Entry 4XMF (X-ray diffraction, 1.60 A resolution); this record covers chain A.

== Chain A ==
Molecule: Nitrophorin-7
Source organism: Rhodnius prolixus
Notes: EC 1.7.6.1
Reference sequence: Q6PQK2 (NP7_RHOPR); residues 2-185 here correspond to UniProt positions 22-205 (UniProt number = residue number + 20)
Amino-acid sequence (184 residues; each row starts with the number of its first residue):
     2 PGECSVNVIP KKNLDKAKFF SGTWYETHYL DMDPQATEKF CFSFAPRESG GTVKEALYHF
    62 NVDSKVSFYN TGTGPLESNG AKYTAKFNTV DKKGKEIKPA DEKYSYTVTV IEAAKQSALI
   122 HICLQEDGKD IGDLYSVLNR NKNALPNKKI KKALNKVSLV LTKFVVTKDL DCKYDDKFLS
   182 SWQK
Curated features (UniProtKB/Swiss-Prot):
  - binding site (histamine): Asp-32, Asp-134
  - binding site (heme): His-60, Asn-71
Disulfide bonds: Cys-5/Cys-124, Cys-42/Cys-173
Ion coordination: heme Fe: His-60 (together with histamine)
Residues lining bound ligands:
  - heme (HEM): Glu-27, Tyr-30, Glu-39, Phe-41, Phe-43, Glu-56, Leu-58, His-60, Phe-69, Asn-71, Phe-88, Tyr-107, Val-109, Ile-121, Ile-123, Leu-135, Ser-137
  - histamine (HSM): Asp-32, His-60, Leu-125, Gly-133, Asp-134, Leu-135
Reported in the primary citation:
  - binding site for histamine: Asp-32
  - contacts within the chain: Asp-32/Asp-134 (water-mediated contact)

== Overview ==
Ligands of chain A: heme and histamine. From UniProt: histamine-binding residues Asp-32 and Asp-134 and
heme-binding residues His-60 and Asn-71. The paper reports a binding site for histamine at Asp-32; contacts
within the chain involving Asp-32 and Asp-134.
Chain A is Nitrophorin-7 (Rhodnius prolixus); the structure, Crystal structure of nitrophorin 7 from Rhodnius
prolixus at pH 7.8 complexed with histamine, was determined by X-ray diffraction, deposited together with
4XMC, 4XMD, 4XME, 4XMG and 4XMH.
